7M66 - chains A and B; structure by X-ray diffraction, 2.25 A resolution.

[Chain A (and B)]
Molecule: Hydroxymethylglutaryl-CoA reductase, degradative
Source organism: Enterococcus faecalis
Notes: EC 1.1.1.88; chain B of this document is another copy of the same molecule, construct and numbering; everything in this record applies to it too
UniProtKB: A0A4U3MLJ4 (A0A4U3MLJ4_ENTFL); residues 1-423 here correspond to UniProt positions 381-803 (UniProt number = residue number + 380)
Chain sequence (423 residues; each row starts with the number of its first residue):
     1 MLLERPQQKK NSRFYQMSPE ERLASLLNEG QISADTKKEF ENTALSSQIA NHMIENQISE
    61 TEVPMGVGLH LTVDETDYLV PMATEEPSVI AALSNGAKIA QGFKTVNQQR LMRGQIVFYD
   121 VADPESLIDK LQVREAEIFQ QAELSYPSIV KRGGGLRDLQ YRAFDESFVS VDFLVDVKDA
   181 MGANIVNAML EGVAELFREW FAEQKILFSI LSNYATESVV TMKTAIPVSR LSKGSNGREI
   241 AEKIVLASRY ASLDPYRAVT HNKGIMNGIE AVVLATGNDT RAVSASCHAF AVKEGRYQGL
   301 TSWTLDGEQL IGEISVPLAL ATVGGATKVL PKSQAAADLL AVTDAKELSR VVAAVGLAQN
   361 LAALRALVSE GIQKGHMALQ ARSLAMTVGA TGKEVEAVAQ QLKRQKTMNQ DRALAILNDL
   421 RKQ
Disordered / not traced: 1-10, 371-423 (chain B: 1-12, 373-423)
Bound ions: Ca2+ site 1: Gln31 (shared with Asp338(B) of chain B); Ca2+ site 2: Asp158, Leu159; Ca2+ site 3: Asp338 (shared with Gln31(B) of chain B); Ca2+ site 4: Thr343, Glu347 (shared with 2 residues of chain C)
What the authors report for this chain:
  - self-association interface (contacts with another copy of this molecule): Phe40, Asn42, Ala44, Leu45, Gln57, Ser59, Glu60, Glu62, Lys332

[Interface between chain A and chain B]
Contacting residue pairs - 233 pairs, chain A then chain B:
  Asn11(A) with Leu69(B); His70(B), hydrogen bond (backbone-side chain)
  Phe14(A) with Val67(B), hydrophobic; Leu69(B), hydrophobic
  Leu26(A) with Leu79(B), hydrophobic; Leu339(B), hydrophobic
  Gln31(A) with Leu79(B); Asp338(B)
  Ile32(A) with Asp338(B); Leu339(B), hydrophobic
  Ser33(A) with Asp338(B), hydrogen bond (backbone-side chain)
  Thr36(A) with Ala335(B); Asp338(B), hydrogen bond
  Glu39(A) with Pro331(B); Lys332(B), salt bridge
  Phe40(A) with Met65(B), hydrophobic; Ala335(B), hydrophobic; Ala336(B)
  Asn42(A) with Ala44(B), hydrogen bond (side chain-backbone); Lys332(B), hydrogen bond (backbone-side chain)
  Thr43(A) with Ala44(B)
  Ala44(A) with Asn42(B), hydrogen bond (backbone-side chain); Thr43(B); Ala44(B); Glu60(B); Glu62(B)
  Leu45(A) with Glu62(B); Pro64(B), hydrophobic
  Met53(A) with Pro64(B), hydrophobic; Glu85(B); Pro87(B)
  Ile54(A) with Pro64(B), hydrophobic; Met65(B); Gly66(B); Thr84(B); Glu86(B); Ile90(B), hydrophobic
  Glu55(A) with Gly66(B); Pro87(B); Ser88(B), hydrogen bond (side chain-backbone); Val89(B); Ile90(B); Ala91(B), hydrogen bond (side chain-backbone)
  Asn56(A) with Gly66(B); Val67(B), hydrogen bond (side chain-backbone); Leu69(B); Ile90(B); Ser94(B)
  Gln57(A) with Met65(B); Gly66(B)
  Ile58(A) with Met65(B), hydrogen bond (backbone-backbone); Val67(B), hydrophobic
  Ser59(A) with Pro64(B); Met65(B), hydrogen bond (backbone-backbone); Lys332(B)
  Glu60(A) with Ala44(B); Glu62(B); Val63(B); Met65(B); Lys332(B)
  Thr61(A) with Thr61(B); Glu62(B); Val63(B), hydrogen bond (backbone-backbone); Met65(B); Ala83(B); Ala275(B)
  Glu62(A) with Ala44(B); Leu45(B); Glu60(B); Thr61(B); Lys332(B), salt bridge
  Val63(A) with Glu60(B); Thr61(B), hydrogen bond (backbone-backbone)
  Pro64(A) with Leu45(B), hydrophobic; Met53(B), hydrophobic; Ile54(B), hydrophobic; Ser59(B)
  Met65(A) with Phe40(B), hydrophobic; Ile54(B); Gln57(B); Ile58(B), hydrogen bond (backbone-backbone); Ser59(B), hydrogen bond (backbone-backbone); Glu60(B); Thr61(B)
  Gly66(A) with Ile54(B); Glu55(B); Asn56(B); Gln57(B)
  Val67(A) with Asn56(B), hydrogen bond (backbone-side chain); Ile58(B), hydrophobic
  Leu69(A) with Asn56(B)
  Leu79(A) with Leu26(B), hydrophobic; Gln31(B)
  Ala83(A) with Thr61(B)
  Thr84(A) with Ile54(B); Arg281(B)
  Glu85(A) with Met53(B); Asp279(B); Arg281(B), salt bridge; Ala326(B)
  Glu86(A) with Ile54(B); Asp279(B); Arg281(B), salt bridge
  Pro87(A) with Met53(B); Glu55(B)
  Ser88(A) with Glu55(B), hydrogen bond (backbone-side chain)
  Val89(A) with Glu55(B)
  Ile90(A) with Ile54(B), hydrophobic; Glu55(B), hydrogen bond (backbone-side chain); Asn56(B)
  Ala91(A) with Glu55(B), hydrogen bond (backbone-side chain)
  Ser94(A) with Asn56(B)
  Arg113(A) with Tyr256(B), hydrogen bond
  Gln115(A) with Tyr250(B); Asp254(B), hydrogen bond; Tyr256(B); Arg257(B)
  Val117(A) with Tyr250(B)
  Tyr119(A) with Lys243(B), hydrogen bond; Leu246(B), hydrophobic
  Arg162(A) with Asp254(B), salt bridge; Tyr256(B)
  Phe164(A) with Tyr250(B); Leu253(B); Asp254(B)
  Asp165(A) with Arg249(B), salt bridge; Leu253(B)
  Phe168(A) with Arg249(B); Tyr250(B), hydrophobic; Leu253(B), hydrophobic
  Ser170(A) with Tyr250(B)
  Glu191(A) with Glu370(B)
  Arg198(A) with Gly371(B)
  Leu207(A) with Ala247(B)
  Phe208(A) with Tyr250(B), hydrophobic; Arg257(B); Leu367(B), hydrophobic
  Ile210(A) with Arg257(B); Leu367(B), hydrophobic
  Leu211(A) with Thr260(B)
  Ser212(A) with Tyr256(B), hydrogen bond (side chain-backbone); Thr260(B)
  Asn213(A) with Thr260(B), hydrogen bond (backbone-side chain); Lys263(B)
  Tyr214(A) with Tyr256(B); Val259(B), hydrophobic
  Thr216(A) with Tyr256(B), hydrogen bond
  Lys243(A) with Tyr119(B); Ile206(B), hydrogen bond (side chain-backbone); Leu207(B)
  Leu246(A) with Tyr119(B), hydrophobic; Phe168(B), hydrophobic; Leu207(B), hydrophobic
  Ala247(A) with Leu207(B), hydrophobic
  Arg249(A) with Asp165(B), salt bridge; Phe168(B)
  Tyr250(A) with Gln115(B); Val117(B), hydrophobic; Phe164(B); Phe168(B), hydrophobic; Ser170(B); Phe208(B), hydrophobic
  Leu253(A) with Phe164(B); Asp165(B); Phe168(B), hydrophobic
  Asp254(A) with Gln115(B); Arg162(B), salt bridge; Phe164(B)
  Tyr256(A) with Arg113(B), hydrogen bond; Gln115(B); Arg162(B); Ser212(B), hydrogen bond (backbone-side chain); Tyr214(B); Thr216(B), hydrogen bond
  Arg257(A) with Gln115(B); Phe208(B); Ile210(B)
  Val259(A) with Tyr214(B), hydrophobic; Ala285(B), hydrophobic; Ala289(B), hydrophobic
  Thr260(A) with Leu211(B); Ser212(B); Asn213(B), hydrogen bond (side chain-backbone)
  Lys263(A) with Asn213(B); Asp279(B), salt bridge; Arg281(B); Ala282(B); Ala285(B)
  Met266(A) with Arg281(B)
  Asn267(A) with Arg281(B), hydrogen bond
  Glu270(A) with Thr280(B), hydrogen bond; Arg281(B)
  Ala275(A) with Thr61(B)
  Asp279(A) with Glu85(B); Glu86(B); Lys263(B), salt bridge
  Thr280(A) with Glu270(B), hydrogen bond
  Arg281(A) with Thr84(B); Glu85(B), salt bridge; Glu86(B), salt bridge; Lys263(B); Met266(B); Asn267(B), hydrogen bond; Glu270(B), salt bridge
  Ala282(A) with Lys263(B)
  Ala285(A) with Val259(B), hydrophobic; His288(B)
  His288(A) with Ala285(B); His288(B)
  Ala289(A) with Val259(B), hydrophobic
  Val292(A) with Val292(B), hydrophobic
  Gly295(A) with Gly295(B)
  Tyr297(A) with Ala289(B), hydrophobic
  Ala326(A) with Glu85(B)
  Pro331(A) with Glu39(B)
  Lys332(A) with Glu39(B), salt bridge; Asn42(B), hydrogen bond (side chain-backbone); Ser59(B); Glu60(B); Glu62(B), salt bridge
  Ala335(A) with Thr36(B); Phe40(B)
  Ala336(A) with Phe40(B)
  Asp338(A) with Gln31(B); Ile32(B); Ser33(B), hydrogen bond (side chain-backbone); Thr36(B), hydrogen bond
  Leu339(A) with Leu26(B), hydrophobic
  Leu367(A) with Leu207(B); Phe208(B), hydrophobic; Ile210(B), hydrophobic
  Val368(A) with Leu207(B)
  Glu370(A) with Glu191(B)
Interface residues without a listed pair, chain A (104 interface residues in all): Ala50, Ser167, Ile206, Pro255, Leu274, Asn278, Ser284, Ser286, Leu330
Interface residues without a listed pair, chain B (107 interface residues in all): Phe14, Ala50, Ser167, Arg198, Ser209, Glu217, Pro255, Leu274, Asn278, Ser284, Ser286, Tyr297, Leu330, Val368

[Overview]
The interface between chain A and chain B involves 104 residues on one side and 107 on the other; the contacts
include 37 hydrogen bonds and 15 salt bridges. Polar contacts include Glu39(A)-Lys332(B), Glu62(A)-Lys332(B)
and Glu85(A)-Arg281(B). Asp158(A) and Leu159(A) form the Ca2+ site 2. The paper reports a self-association
interface involving Phe40(A), Asn42(A) and Ala44(A) among others.
Chain A and chain B are both Hydroxymethylglutaryl-CoA reductase, degradative (Enterococcus faecalis); the
structure, Targeting Enterococcus faecalis HMG-CoA reductase with a novel non-statin inhibitor, was determined
by X-ray diffraction (same publication as 7M1Z).
